Entry 7QHM (electron microscopy, 2.80 A resolution); this record covers chains B and C of the 26 polymer chains in the assembly.

== Chain B ==
Molecule: Cytochrome bc1 complex cytochrome b subunit
Organism: Corynebacterium glutamicum ATCC 13032
Notes: EC 7.1.1.8
UniProt: Q79VE9 (QCRB_CORGL); numbering as in UniProt (aligned over 1-539)
Amino-acid sequence (539 residues; row label = number of the first residue in the row):
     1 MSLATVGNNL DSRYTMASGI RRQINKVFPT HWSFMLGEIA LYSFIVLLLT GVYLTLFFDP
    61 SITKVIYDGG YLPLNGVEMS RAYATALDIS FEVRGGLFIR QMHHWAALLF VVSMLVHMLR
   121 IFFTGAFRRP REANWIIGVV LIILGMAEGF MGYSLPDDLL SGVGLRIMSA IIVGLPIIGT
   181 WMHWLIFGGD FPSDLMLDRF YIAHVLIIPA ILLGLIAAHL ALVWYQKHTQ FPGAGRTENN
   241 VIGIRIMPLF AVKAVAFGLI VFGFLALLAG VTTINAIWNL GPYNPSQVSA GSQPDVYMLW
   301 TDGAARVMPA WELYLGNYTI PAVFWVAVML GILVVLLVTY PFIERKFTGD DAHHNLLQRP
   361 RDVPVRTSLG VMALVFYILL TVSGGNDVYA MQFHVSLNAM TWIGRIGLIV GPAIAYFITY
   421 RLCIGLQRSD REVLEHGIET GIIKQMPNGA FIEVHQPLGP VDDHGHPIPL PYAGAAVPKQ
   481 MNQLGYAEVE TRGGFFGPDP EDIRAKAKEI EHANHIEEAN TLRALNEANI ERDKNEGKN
Unresolved in the structure: 535-539
Ion coordination: heme Fe site 1: His-103, His-204; heme Fe site 2: His-117, His-219
Ligand contacts:
  - 1,2-Distearoyl-sn-glycerophosphoethanolamine (3PE): Met-1, Leu-3, Met-247, Pro-248, Val-252
  - 9YF ((2R)-2-(hexadecanoyloxy)-3-{[(S)-hydroxy{[(1R,2R,3R,4R,5R,6S)-2,3,4,5,6-pentahydroxycyclohexyl]oxy}phosphoryl]oxy}propyl (9S)-9-methyloctadecanoate), molecule 1: Glu-92, Val-93, Arg-94
  - 9YF, molecule 2: Ser-396, Asn-398, Ala-399, Trp-402, Ile-403, Ile-406
  - diacyl glycerol (DGA): Met-308, Trp-311, Glu-312, Leu-313, Trp-325, Val-328
  - heme (HEM), molecule 1: Ser-33, Phe-34, Met-35, Leu-36, Gly-37, Glu-38, Ala-40, Leu-41, Phe-110, Met-114, His-117, Met-118, Arg-120, Ile-121, Ala-126, Arg-131, Asn-134, Trp-135, Gly-138, Val-139, Leu-141, Ile-142, Ile-216, His-219, Leu-220, Val-223, His-228, Thr-229
  - heme (HEM), molecule 2: Phe-44, Leu-47, Leu-48, Gly-51, Val-52, Leu-54, Thr-55, Phe-58, Ile-89, Arg-100, His-103, His-104, Ala-107, Phe-110, Gly-145, Glu-148, Gly-149, Gly-152, Tyr-153, Leu-155, Pro-156, Tyr-201, His-204, Val-205, Pro-209, Leu-212, Asn-275, Tyr-297
  - IZL ([(2R)-3-[[(1S,2R,3S,4S,5R,6R)-2-[(2R,3S,4S,5S,6R)-6-[[(2S,3S,4S,5S,6R)-6-[[(2S,3S,4S,5S,6R)-6-(hydroxymethyl)-3-[(2R,3S,4S,5S,6R)-6-(hydroxymethyl)-3,4,5-tris(oxidanyl)oxan-2-yl]oxy-4,5-bis(oxidanyl)oxan-2-yl]oxymethyl]-3,4,5-tris(oxidanyl)oxan-2-yl]oxymethyl]-3,4,5-tris(oxidanyl)oxan-2-yl]oxy-3,4,5-tris(oxidanyl)-6-[(2R,3S,4S,5S,6R)-3,4,5-tris(oxidanyl)-6-(undecanoyloxymethyl)oxan-2-yl]oxy-cyclohexyl]oxy-oxidanyl-phosphoryl]oxy-2-undecanoyloxy-propyl] (10R)-10-methyldodecanoate): Ile-177, Ile-178, Thr-180, Trp-181, Met-182, Leu-185, Asn-317, Tyr-318
  - lycopene (LYC): Val-111, Leu-115, Ile-142, Met-146, Tyr-297, Trp-300, Leu-333, Val-334, Leu-337, Met-372, Ala-373, Phe-376, Tyr-377, Leu-408, Ile-409, Pro-412, Ala-413
  - menaquinone-9 (MQ9), molecule 1: Phe-28, Glu-38, Leu-41, Tyr-42, Ile-45, Leu-220, Val-223, Trp-224, Phe-250, Ala-254, Phe-262
  - menaquinone-9 (MQ9), molecule 2: Val-46, Leu-49, Thr-50, Val-52, Tyr-53, Leu-56, Phe-98, Ile-99, Met-102, Phe-262, Ala-266
  - menaquinone-9 (MQ9), molecule 3: Leu-48, Leu-49, Val-52, Leu-206, Ile-207, Pro-209, Ala-210, Leu-213
  - stigmatellin a (SMA): Leu-144, Ala-147, Phe-150, Met-151, Tyr-153, Leu-160, Val-163, Gly-164, Ile-167, Met-168, Ile-171, Ser-292, Gln-293, Pro-294, Met-298, Thr-301, Asp-302, Ala-305, Arg-306
What the authors report for this chain:
  - binding site for stigmatellin a: Tyr-153, Pro-294
  - catalytic residues: Lys-253, Asp-295, Asp-302, Arg-306, Asp-387, Glu-453
  - binding site for menaquinone-9: Glu-38

== Chain C ==
Molecule: Cytochrome bc1 complex cytochrome c subunit
Organism: Corynebacterium glutamicum ATCC 13032
Notes: EC 7.1.1.8
UniProt: Q8NNK5 (QCRC_CORGL); residue numbers follow UniProt; this construct covers 1-283
Amino-acid sequence (283 residues; numbered 1 to 283; the number before each row is that of its first residue):
     1 MAKPSAKKVK NRRKVRRTVA GALALTIGLS GAGILATAIT PDAQVATAQR DDQALISEGK
    61 DLYDVACITC HGVNLQGVED RGPSLVGVGE GAVYFQVHSG RMPILRNEAQ AERKAPRYTE
   121 AQTLAIAAYV AANGGGPGLV YNEDGTLAME ELRGENYDGQ ITSADVARGG DLFRLNCASC
   181 HNFTGRGGAL SSGKYAPNLD AANEQEIYQA MLTGPQNMPK FSDRQLSADE KKDIIAFIKS
   241 TKETPSPGGY SLGSLGPVAE GLFMWVFGIL VLVAAAMWIG SRS
Unresolved in the structure: 1-50
Covalent attachments: heme c (HEC) linked to Cys-67, Cys-70, Cys-177, Cys-180
Ion coordination: heme c Fe site 1: His-71, Met-102; heme c Fe site 2: His-181, Met-218
Ligand contacts:
  - 1,2-Distearoyl-sn-glycerophosphoethanolamine (3PE): Thr-244, Pro-245, Ser-246, Gly-249, Tyr-250, Ser-251
  - heme c (HEC), molecule 1: Ala-66, His-71, Arg-81, Gly-82, Pro-83, Leu-85, Val-88, Ala-92, Val-93, Gln-96, Val-97, Met-102, Pro-103, Ile-104, Leu-105, Ala-111, Ile-126, Gln-216
  - heme c (HEC), molecule 2: Phe-95, Arg-101, Gln-110, Ala-111, Arg-113, Asn-176, Ser-179, His-181, Leu-190, Tyr-195, Ala-196, Pro-197, Leu-199, Ala-201, Ala-202, Glu-206, Ile-207, Ala-210, Met-211, Pro-215, Gln-216, Asn-217, Met-218, Pro-219, Phe-221, Leu-226, Ile-234, Ile-238

== How chain B and chain C interact ==
Contacting residue pairs (98):
  Thr-30(B) / Gly-280(C)
  Thr-30(B) / Ser-281(C)  hydrogen bond (backbone-backbone)
  His-31(B) / Ser-281(C)
  His-31(B) / Arg-282(C)
  Trp-32(B) / Val-273(C)  hydrophobic
  Trp-32(B) / Ala-276(C)
  Trp-32(B) / Met-277(C)  hydrophobic
  Trp-32(B) / Ser-281(C)  hydrogen bond (backbone-backbone)
  Trp-32(B) / Arg-282(C)
  Met-35(B) / Ala-276(C)
  Met-35(B) / Ile-279(C)  hydrophobic
  Met-35(B) / Gly-280(C)
  Ile-39(B) / Leu-272(C)  hydrophobic
  Leu-72(B) / Ser-163(C)
  Pro-73(B) / Val-166(C)  hydrophobic
  Pro-73(B) / Ala-167(C)
  Leu-97(B) / Pro-247(C)  hydrophobic
  Leu-97(B) / Gly-248(C)
  Gln-101(B) / Gly-248(C)  hydrogen bond (side chain-backbone)
  Trp-105(B) / Glu-260(C)
  Trp-105(B) / Phe-263(C)  hydrophobic
  Leu-108(B) / Glu-260(C)
  Leu-108(B) / Met-264(C)  hydrophobic
  Leu-108(B) / Trp-265(C)
  Leu-109(B) / Met-264(C)  hydrophobic
  Leu-109(B) / Leu-272(C)  hydrophobic
  Val-111(B) / Trp-265(C)  hydrophobic
  Val-112(B) / Trp-265(C)
  Leu-115(B) / Trp-265(C)  hydrophobic
  Val-116(B) / Ile-269(C)  hydrophobic
  Leu-159(B) / Phe-183(C)  hydrophobic
  Leu-160(B) / Phe-183(C)  hydrophobic
  Leu-160(B) / Pro-257(C)
  Lys-253(B) / Ile-279(C)  hydrogen bond (side chain-backbone)
  Phe-257(B) / Leu-272(C)
  Phe-257(B) / Ala-275(C)  hydrophobic
  Phe-257(B) / Ala-276(C)
  Phe-257(B) / Ile-279(C)  hydrophobic
  Ile-260(B) / Ile-279(C)  hydrophobic
  Phe-264(B) / Gly-268(C)
  Phe-264(B) / Val-271(C)  hydrophobic
  Phe-264(B) / Leu-272(C)  hydrophobic
  Leu-268(B) / Met-264(C)  hydrophobic
  Gly-270(B) / Gly-248(C)
  Gly-270(B) / Gly-249(C)
  Val-271(B) / Gly-249(C)
  Val-271(B) / Tyr-250(C)  hydrogen bond (backbone-backbone)
  Thr-272(B) / Gly-248(C)
  Thr-272(B) / Gly-249(C)
  Thr-272(B) / Tyr-250(C)
  Thr-272(B) / Leu-252(C)
  Thr-273(B) / Ser-246(C)  hydrogen bond
  Thr-273(B) / Gly-248(C)  hydrogen bond (backbone-backbone)
  Thr-273(B) / Gly-249(C)  hydrogen bond (side chain-backbone)
  Thr-273(B) / Tyr-250(C)  hydrogen bond (backbone-backbone)
  Ile-274(B) / Glu-260(C)
  Asn-275(B) / Glu-260(C)  hydrogen bond (backbone-side chain)
  Trp-278(B) / Pro-247(C)
  Asn-279(B) / Thr-184(C)
  Leu-280(B) / Arg-174(C)
  Leu-280(B) / Phe-183(C)  hydrophobic
  Gly-281(B) / Arg-174(C)
  Pro-282(B) / Arg-174(C)
  Gln-287(B) / Asp-171(C)  hydrogen bond
  Gln-287(B) / Arg-174(C)  hydrogen bond
  Gln-287(B) / Leu-175(C)
  Val-288(B) / Ala-178(C)
  Val-288(B) / Ser-179(C)
  Ser-289(B) / Ala-178(C)  hydrogen bond (side chain-backbone)
  Ser-289(B) / Ser-179(C)
  Ser-289(B) / Asn-182(C)  hydrogen bond
  Ser-289(B) / Phe-183(C)  hydrogen bond (side chain-backbone)
  Ala-290(B) / Ala-178(C)
  Ala-290(B) / Ser-179(C)  hydrogen bond (backbone-backbone)
  Ala-290(B) / Cys-180(C)
  Ala-290(B) / His-181(C)
  Ala-290(B) / Asn-182(C)
  Ala-290(B) / Gly-188(C)
  Gly-291(B) / Asn-182(C)  hydrogen bond (backbone-side chain)
  Gln-293(B) / Pro-257(C)
  Gln-293(B) / Val-258(C)
  Pro-294(B) / Pro-257(C)
  Asp-295(B) / Pro-257(C)
  Val-296(B) / Gly-261(C)
  Val-296(B) / Trp-265(C)
  Tyr-297(B) / Trp-265(C)  hydrophobic
  Tyr-377(B) / Trp-265(C)
  Asp-387(B) / Ala-189(C)
  Val-388(B) / Val-258(C)  hydrophobic
  Met-391(B) / Arg-186(C)
  Met-391(B) / Ala-189(C)
  His-394(B) / Glu-112(C)  salt bridge
  Ser-396(B) / Ser-192(C)
  Ser-396(B) / Gly-193(C)
  Leu-397(B) / Leu-190(C)
  Asn-398(B) / Ser-191(C)
  Asn-398(B) / Ser-192(C)  hydrogen bond (side chain-backbone)
  Ala-476(B) / Ser-283(C)
Also at the interface, not in a pair above, chain B (66 interface residues in all): Leu-36, Leu-74, Asn-75, Val-77, Phe-91, Ser-113, Val-261, Ala-269, Ser-292, Leu-299, Gly-385, Ala-390, Gln-392
Also at the interface, not in a pair above, chain C (55 interface residues in all): Gly-187, Tyr-195, Ala-196, Asn-198, Ser-251, Leu-255, Phe-267, Trp-278

== Overview ==
66 residues of chain B face 55 of chain C across their interface; the contacts include 18 hydrogen bonds and 1
salt bridge. Polar contacts include His-394(B)/Glu-112(C), Gln-101(B)/Gly-248(C) and Lys-253(B)/Ile-279(C).
The paper reports catalytic residues Lys-253(B), Asp-295(B) and Asp-302(B) among others; a binding site for
stigmatellin a at Tyr-153(B) and Pro-294(B).
Chain B is Cytochrome bc1 complex cytochrome b subunit and chain C is Cytochrome bc1 complex cytochrome c
subunit, both from Corynebacterium glutamicum ATCC 13032; the structure, Cytochrome bcc-aa3 supercomplex
(respiratory supercomplex III2/IV2) from Corynebacterium glutamicum (stigmatellin and azide bound), was
determined by electron microscopy, deposited together with 7QHO.
